5KQR - chain A; structure by X-ray diffraction, 1.33 A resolution.

[Chain A]
Protein: Methyltransferase
From: Zika virus
Notes: fragment: MRNA cap 0-1 NS5-type MT residues 2521-2786
UniProt: H9A910 (H9A910_ZIKV); residues 1-266 here correspond to UniProt positions 2521-2786 (UniProt number = residue number + 2520)
Amino-acid sequence (268 residues; numbered -1 to 266; the number before each row is that of its first residue; numbers below 1 keep their minus sign (Gly-1 is residue -1)):
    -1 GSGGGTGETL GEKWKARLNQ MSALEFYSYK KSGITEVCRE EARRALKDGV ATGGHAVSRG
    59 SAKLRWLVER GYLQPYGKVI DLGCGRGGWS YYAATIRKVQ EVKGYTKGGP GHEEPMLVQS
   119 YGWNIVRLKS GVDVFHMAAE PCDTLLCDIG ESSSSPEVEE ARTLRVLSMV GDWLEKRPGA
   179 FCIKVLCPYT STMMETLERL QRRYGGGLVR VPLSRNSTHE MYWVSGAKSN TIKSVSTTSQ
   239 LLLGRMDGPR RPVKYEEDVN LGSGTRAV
Unresolved in the structure: -1 to 2
Construct notes: expression tag (-1 to 0)
Ligand contacts: S-adenosylmethionine (SAM): Ser56, Gly58, Ser59, Gly81, Cys82, Gly83, Arg84, Gly85, Gly86, Trp87, Tyr103, Thr104, Lys105, His110, Glu111, Val130, Asp131, Val132, Phe133, Asp146, Ile147, Lys182
From the paper describing this entry:
  - binding site for S-adenosylmethionine: Ser56, Gly81 to Gly86, Trp87, Thr104, Lys105, Gly106, Glu111, Asp131, Val132, Asp146, Ile147
  - catalytic residues: Asp146 (citing earlier work)

[In short]
Ligands of chain A: S-adenosylmethionine. From the paper: the catalytic residue Asp146; a binding site for
S-adenosylmethionine at Ser56, Gly81 and Trp87 among others.
Chain A is Methyltransferase (Zika virus); the structure, Structure of NS5 methyltransferase from Zika virus
bound to S-adenosylmethionine, was determined by X-ray diffraction together with 5KQS from the same study.
